Entry 8H9I (electron microscopy, 2.77 A resolution); this record covers chains B and F of the 8 polymer chains in the assembly.

# Chain B
Protein: ATP synthase subunit alpha, mitochondrial
From: Homo sapiens
UniProtKB: P25705 (ATPA_HUMAN); residues 1-510 here correspond to UniProt positions 44-553 (UniProt number = residue number + 43)
Amino-acid sequence (510 residues; row label = number of the first residue in the row):
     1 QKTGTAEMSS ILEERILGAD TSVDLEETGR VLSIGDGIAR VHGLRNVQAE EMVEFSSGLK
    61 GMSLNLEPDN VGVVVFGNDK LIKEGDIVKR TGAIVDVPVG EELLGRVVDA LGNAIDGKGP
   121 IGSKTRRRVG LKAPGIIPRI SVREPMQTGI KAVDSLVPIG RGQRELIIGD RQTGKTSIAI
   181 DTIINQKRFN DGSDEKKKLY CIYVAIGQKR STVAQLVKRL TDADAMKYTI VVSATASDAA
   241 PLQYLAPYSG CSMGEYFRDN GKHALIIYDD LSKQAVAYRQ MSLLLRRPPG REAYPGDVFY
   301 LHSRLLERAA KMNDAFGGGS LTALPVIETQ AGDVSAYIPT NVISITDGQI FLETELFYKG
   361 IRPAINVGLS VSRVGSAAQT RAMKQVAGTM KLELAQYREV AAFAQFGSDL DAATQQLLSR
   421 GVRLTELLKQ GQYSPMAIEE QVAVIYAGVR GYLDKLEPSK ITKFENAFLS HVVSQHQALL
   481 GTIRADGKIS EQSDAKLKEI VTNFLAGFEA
Disordered / not traced: 1-6, 402-416, 509-510
Bound ions: Mg2+: Thr176 (together with ATP)
Ligand contacts: ATP (adenosine-5'-triphosphate): Asp170, Arg171, Gln172, Thr173, Gly174, Lys175, Thr176, Ser177, Phe357, Arg362, Pro363, Gln430, Gly431, Gln432

# Chain F
Protein: ATP synthase subunit beta, mitochondrial
From: Homo sapiens
Notes: EC 7.1.2.2
UniProtKB: P06576 (ATPB_HUMAN); residues 1-482 here correspond to UniProt positions 48-529 (UniProt number = residue number + 47)
Amino-acid sequence (482 residues; each row starts with the number of its first residue):
     1 AQTSPSPKAG AATGRIVAVI GAVVDVQFDE GLPPILNALE VQGRETRLVL EVAQHLGEST
    61 VRTIAMDGTE GLVRGQKVLD SGAPIKIPVG PETLGRIMNV IGEPIDERGP IKTKQFAPIH
   121 AEAPEFMEMS VEQEILVTGI KVVDLLAPYA KGGKIGLFGG AGVGKTVLIM ELINNVAKAH
   181 GGYSVFAGVG ERTREGNDLY HEMIESGVIN LKDATSKVAL VYGQMNEPPG ARARVALTGL
   241 TVAEYFRDQE GQDVLLFIDN IFRFTQAGSE VSALLGRIPS AVGYQPTLAT DMGTMQERIT
   301 TTKKGSITSV QAIYVPADDL TDPAPATTFA HLDATTVLSR AIAELGIYPA VDPLDSTSRI
   361 MDPNIVGSEH YDVARGVQKI LQDYKSLQDI IAILGMDELS EEDKLTVSRA RKIQRFLSQP
   421 FQVAEVFTGH MGKLVPLKET IKGFQQILAG EYDHLPEQAF YMVGPIEEAV AKADKLAEEH
   481 SS
Disordered / not traced: 1-10, 481-482
Bound ions: Mg2+: Thr166, Glu191 (together with ADP)
Ligand contacts:
  - ADP (adenosine-5'-diphosphate): Gly160, Ala161, Gly162, Val163, Gly164, Lys165, Thr166, Val167, Arg192, Glu195, Tyr348, Pro349, Phe421, Ala424, Phe427, Thr428
  - ATP (adenosine-5'-triphosphate): Ser358, Met361, Tyr371
Curated features (UniProtKB/Swiss-Prot):
  - binding site (ADP): Gly162, Val163, Gly164, Lys165, Thr166, Val167
  - binding site (ATP): Gly162, Gly164, Lys165, Thr166, Val167, Arg192
  - binding site (phosphate): Gly162, Val163, Gly164, Lys165, Thr166
  - binding site (Mg(2+)): Thr166, Glu191
  - modified residue: Lys77 (N6-acetyllysine), Lys86 (N6-acetyllysine), Lys114 (N6-acetyllysine), Lys151 (N6-acetyllysine), Lys212 (N6-acetyllysine), Lys217 (N6-acetyllysine), Thr265 (Phosphothreonine), Ser368 (Phosphoserine), Lys379 (N6-acetyllysine), Ser386 (Phosphoserine), Lys433 (N6-acetyllysine), Lys438 (N6-acetyllysine), Lys475 (N6-acetyllysine), Ser482 (Phosphoserine)
  - glycosylation: Ser59 (O-linked (GlcNAc) serine)

# How chain B and chain F interact
Contacting residue pairs (92):
  Gly43(B) - Arg74(F)
  Leu44(B) - Arg74(F)
  Arg45(B) - Arg74(F)
  Asn46(B) - Val73(F)
  Val47(B) - Val73(F)
  Gln48(B) - Gly71(F)
  Gln48(B) - Leu72(F)
  Gln48(B) - Val73(F)
  Ala49(B) - Val19(F)  hydrophobic
  Ala49(B) - Thr69(F)
  Ala49(B) - Glu70(F)
  Ala49(B) - Gly71(F)  hydrogen bond (backbone-backbone)
  Ala49(B) - Leu72(F)  hydrogen bond (backbone-backbone)
  Glu50(B) - Glu70(F)
  Leu64(B) - Val19(F)
  Asn65(B) - Val19(F)
  Asn65(B) - Ile20(F)
  Leu66(B) - Ala18(F)
  Leu66(B) - Val19(F)  hydrogen bond (backbone-backbone)
  Leu66(B) - Leu72(F)
  Leu66(B) - Arg74(F)
  Glu67(B) - Val17(F)
  Glu67(B) - Arg74(F)  hydrogen bond (backbone-side chain)
  Pro68(B) - Val17(F)
  Pro68(B) - Ala18(F)
  Val71(B) - Arg74(F)
  Ile94(B) - Glu70(F)
  Ile94(B) - Gly71(F)
  Lys132(B) - Asp67(F)  salt bridge
  Lys132(B) - Asn226(F)
  Lys132(B) - Glu227(F)  salt bridge
  Lys132(B) - Pro228(F)
  Ala133(B) - Asn226(F)
  Pro134(B) - Thr193(F)
  Pro134(B) - Asn226(F)
  Gly135(B) - Thr193(F)
  Ile136(B) - Thr193(F)
  Ile136(B) - Gly196(F)
  Ile136(B) - Asn197(F)  hydrogen bond (backbone-side chain)
  Ile136(B) - Tyr222(F)  hydrophobic
  Ile137(B) - Ile105(F)
  Ile137(B) - Asp106(F)
  Ile137(B) - Tyr200(F)  hydrophobic
  Arg139(B) - Thr193(F)
  Arg139(B) - Asn197(F)
  Ile140(B) - Asn197(F)
  Arg164(B) - Arg192(F)
  Pro288(B) - Ala273(F)
  Pro288(B) - Pro279(F)  hydrophobic
  Gly290(B) - Val282(F)
  Arg291(B) - Val282(F)
  Arg291(B) - Asp319(F)  salt bridge
  Arg291(B) - Asp322(F)  salt bridge
  Gly296(B) - Glu270(F)
  Asp297(B) - Glu270(F)
  Phe299(B) - Met225(F)  hydrophobic
  Phe299(B) - Arg263(F)
  Phe299(B) - Gln266(F)
  Tyr300(B) - Met225(F)
  Tyr300(B) - Glu227(F)
  Tyr300(B) - Pro228(F)
  Tyr300(B) - Arg232(F)
  Tyr300(B) - Glu270(F)
  Ser303(B) - Met225(F)  hydrogen bond (side chain-backbone)
  Glu307(B) - Arg192(F)
  Glu307(B) - Thr193(F)  hydrogen bond
  Glu307(B) - Met225(F)
  Glu307(B) - Asn226(F)
  Ser335(B) - Ala317(F)  hydrogen bond (side chain-backbone)
  Ser335(B) - Asp318(F)
  Thr340(B) - Ala161(F)
  Thr340(B) - Tyr314(F)
  Thr340(B) - Ala317(F)
  Ile343(B) - Ala161(F)  hydrophobic
  Ile343(B) - Arg192(F)  hydrogen bond (backbone-side chain)
  Ser344(B) - Ala161(F)
  Ser344(B) - Arg192(F)  hydrogen bond (backbone-side chain)
  Ser344(B) - Met225(F)
  Ser344(B) - Arg263(F)
  Ser344(B) - Tyr314(F)  hydrogen bond
  Ile345(B) - Arg192(F)  hydrogen bond (backbone-side chain)
  Ile345(B) - Met225(F)  hydrophobic
  Thr346(B) - Arg192(F)  hydrogen bond (backbone-side chain)
  Asp347(B) - Arg192(F)  salt bridge
  Asp347(B) - Arg194(F)  salt bridge
  Ser372(B) - Phe427(F)
  Arg373(B) - Gly162(F)
  Arg373(B) - Arg192(F)
  Arg373(B) - Arg194(F)
  Arg373(B) - Phe427(F)
  Ser376(B) - Val426(F)
  Glu399(B) - Gln458(F)  hydrogen bond
Interface residues without a listed pair, chain B (56 interface residues in all): Asn70, Arg128, Ser141, Arg287, Pro289, Arg304, Val334, Ala336, Tyr337, Asn341, Leu369, Val374
Interface residues without a listed pair, chain F (53 interface residues in all): Ile97, Glu107, Gly190, Asp198, Gln224, Pro229, Ser269, Leu274, Gly283, Pro316, Arg340, Glu344

# Overview
Chain B and chain F form an interface of 56 and 53 residues respectively; the contacts include 14 hydrogen
bonds and 6 salt bridges. Among the polar pairs are Lys132(B)-Asp67(F), Lys132(B)-Glu227(F) and
Arg291(B)-Asp319(F). Chain B binds ATP. Ligands of chain F: ATP and ADP.
Chain B is ATP synthase subunit alpha, mitochondrial and chain F is ATP synthase subunit beta, mitochondrial,
both from Homo sapiens; the structure, Human ATP synthase F1 domain, state2, was determined by electron
microscopy, deposited together with 8H9E, 8H9L and 8H9P.
